Entry 8ZIR (electron microscopy, 3.08 A resolution); this record covers chains B and L of the 18 polymer chains in the assembly.

Chain B (and L):
Name: DUF4297
Source organism: Agrobacterium tumefaciens
Notes: chain L of this document is another copy of the same molecule, construct and numbering; everything in this record applies to it too
Amino-acid sequence (397 residues; numbered 1 to 397; the number before each row is that of its first residue):
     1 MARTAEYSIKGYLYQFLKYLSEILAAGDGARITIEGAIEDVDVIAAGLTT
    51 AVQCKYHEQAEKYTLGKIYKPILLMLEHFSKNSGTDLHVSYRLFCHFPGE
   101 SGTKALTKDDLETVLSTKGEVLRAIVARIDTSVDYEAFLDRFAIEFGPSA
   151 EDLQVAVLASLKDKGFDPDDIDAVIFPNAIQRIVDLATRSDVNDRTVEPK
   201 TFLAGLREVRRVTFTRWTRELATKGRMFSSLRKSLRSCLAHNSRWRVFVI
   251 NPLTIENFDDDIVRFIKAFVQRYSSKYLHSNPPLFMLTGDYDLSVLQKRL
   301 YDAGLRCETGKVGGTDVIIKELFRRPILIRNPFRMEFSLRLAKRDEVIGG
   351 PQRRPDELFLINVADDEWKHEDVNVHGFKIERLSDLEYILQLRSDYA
Not modelled in the structure: 1-227, 395-397 (chain L: 1-227, 396-397)

Chain B / chain L interface:
Pairs across the interface - 8 pairs, chain B then chain L:
  Asp260(B) - Glu371(L)
  Val263(B) - Asp372(L)
  Arg264(B) - Glu371(L)  hydrogen bond (side chain-backbone)
  Arg264(B) - Asn374(L)
  Lys267(B) - Asp356(L)  salt bridge
  Gln271(B) - His241(L)  hydrogen bond
  Arg299(B) - Glu371(L)  salt bridge
  Arg299(B) - Asp372(L)  salt bridge
Other interface residues (no listed pair), chain B (10 interface residues in all): Asp259, Asp302, Leu392, Ser394
Other interface residues (no listed pair), chain L (10 interface residues in all): Lys233, Ser237, Arg244, Arg354, Val373

Summary:
Chain B and chain L each contribute 10 residues to their interface, with 2 hydrogen bonds and 3 salt bridges.
Polar pairs include Lys267(B)-Asp356(L), Arg299(B)-Glu371(L) and Arg299(B)-Asp372(L).
Chain B and chain L are both DUF4297 (Agrobacterium tumefaciens); the structure, DUF4297-HerA complex, was
determined by electron microscopy together with 8ZGI, 8ZIQ, 8ZIS and 8ZIT from the same study.
